PDB entry 1AWC | X-ray diffraction, 2.15 A resolution | chains D and A of the 4 polymer chains in the assembly

[Chain D]
Molecule: 21-nt DNA strand
Sequence (21 nucleotides; numbered 1 to 21; the number before each row is that of its first residue):
     1 AAUGACCGGAAGTACACCGGA
Modified positions: BRU (5-bromo-2'-deoxyuridine-5'-monophosphate) at position 3; CBR (5-bromo-2'-deoxy-cytidine-5'-monophosphate) at position 15; CBR (5-bromo-2'-deoxy-cytidine-5'-monophosphate) at position 18

[Chain A]
Protein: Protein (ga binding protein alpha)
From: Mus musculus
Notes: fragment: ets domain plus 30 c-terminal residues
UniProt: Q00422 (GABPA_MOUSE); residues 320-429 here = UniProt positions 320-429
Chain sequence (110 residues; numbered 320 to 429; the number before each row is that of its first residue):
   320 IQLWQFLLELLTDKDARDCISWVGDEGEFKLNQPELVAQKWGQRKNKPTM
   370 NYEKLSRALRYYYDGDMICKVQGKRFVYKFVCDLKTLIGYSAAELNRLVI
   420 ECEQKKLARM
Swiss-Prot annotation at these positions:
  - DNA-binding region: Ile320 to Val400 (ETS)

[Chain D / chain A interface]
Pairs across the interface (17; chain D residue first):
  DA5(D) with Arg394(A), salt bridge to the phosphate; Phe395(A), phosphate contact
  DC6(D) with Tyr371(A), hydrogen bond to the phosphate; Arg379(A), sugar contact; Lys389(A), salt bridge to the phosphate; Lys393(A), phosphate contact; Arg394(A), phosphate contact; Phe395(A), hydrogen bond to the phosphate
  DC7(D) with Arg379(A), base contact; Tyr382(A), hydrogen bond to the phosphate; Lys389(A), phosphate contact
  DG8(D) with Arg376(A), base contact; Arg379(A), hydrogen bond to the base; Tyr382(A), phosphate contact
  DG9(D) with Arg376(A), hydrogen bond to the base
  DA10(D) with Tyr380(A), hydrogen bond to the base
  DA11(D) with Tyr380(A), hydrogen bond to the base
Other interface residues (no listed pair), chain A (10 interface residues in all): Tyr397

[In short]
7 residues of chain D face 10 of chain A across their interface, with 7 hydrogen bonds and 2 salt bridges.
Among the polar pairs are DG8(D)-Arg379(A), DG9(D)-Arg376(A) and DA10(D)-Tyr380(A). From UniProt: a
DNA-binding region on chain A.
Here chain D is a 21-nt DNA strand and chain A is Protein (ga binding protein alpha) (Mus musculus). Entry
1AWC (Mouse gabp alpha/beta domain bound to DNA) was determined by X-ray diffraction.
